8J4U - chains N and O of the 18 polymer chains in the assembly; structure by electron microscopy, 2.97 A resolution.

# Chain N (and O)
Protein: Nucleoside triphosphate hydrolase
From: Escherichia coli
Notes: chain O of this document is another copy of the same molecule, construct and numbering; everything in this record applies to it too
UniProtKB: A0A822U1Y5 (A0A822U1Y5_ECOLX); numbering as in UniProt (aligned over 1-610)
Chain sequence (610 residues; each row starts with the number of its first residue):
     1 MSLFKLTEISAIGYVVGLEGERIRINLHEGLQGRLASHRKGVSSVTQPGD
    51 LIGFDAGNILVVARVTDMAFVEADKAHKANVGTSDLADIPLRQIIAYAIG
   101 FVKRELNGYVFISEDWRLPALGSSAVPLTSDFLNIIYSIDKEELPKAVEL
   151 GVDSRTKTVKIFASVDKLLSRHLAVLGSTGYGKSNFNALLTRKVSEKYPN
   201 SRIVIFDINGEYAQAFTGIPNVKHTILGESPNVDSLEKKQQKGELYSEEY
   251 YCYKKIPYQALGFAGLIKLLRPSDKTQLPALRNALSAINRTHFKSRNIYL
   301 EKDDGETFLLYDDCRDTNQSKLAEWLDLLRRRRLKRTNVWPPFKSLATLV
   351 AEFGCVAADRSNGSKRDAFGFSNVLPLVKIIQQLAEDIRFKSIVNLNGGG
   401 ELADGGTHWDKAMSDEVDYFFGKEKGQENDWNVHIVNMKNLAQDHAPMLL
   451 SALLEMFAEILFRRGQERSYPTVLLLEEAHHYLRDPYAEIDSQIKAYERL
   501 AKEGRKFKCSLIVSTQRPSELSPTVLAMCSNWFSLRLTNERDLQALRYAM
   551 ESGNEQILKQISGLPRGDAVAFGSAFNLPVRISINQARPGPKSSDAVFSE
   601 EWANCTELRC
Disordered / not traced: 1-2, 72-88, 485-494, 604-610 (chain O: 1-3, 73-88, 605-610)
Metal / ion sites: Mg2+: Ser-184 (together with ATP-gamma-S)
Small-molecule neighbours: ATP-gamma-S (AGS; phosphothiophosphoric acid-adenylate ester): Ser-178, Thr-179, Gly-180, Tyr-181, Gly-182, Lys-183, Ser-184, Asn-185, Gly-567, Ile-584, Gln-586, Ser-593

# How chain N and chain O interact
Residue-residue contacts (52; chain N residue first):
  Gln-47(N) / Trp-116(O)
  Gln-47(N) / Arg-117(O)
  Gln-47(N) / Leu-118(O)
  Thr-66(N) / Gly-20(O)
  Asp-67(N) / Leu-18(O)
  Asp-67(N) / Gly-20(O)
  Met-68(N) / Leu-18(O)  hydrogen bond (backbone-backbone)
  Phe-70(N) / Val-16(O)
  Arg-155(N) / Trp-116(O)
  Arg-271(N) / Ser-492(O)  hydrogen bond
  Asp-313(N) / Arg-330(O)  salt bridge
  Arg-315(N) / Arg-330(O)
  Ala-368(N) / Lys-275(O)
  Phe-371(N) / Lys-275(O)
  Ser-372(N) / Asp-274(O)
  Leu-375(N) / Asp-274(O)
  Leu-375(N) / Lys-275(O)
  Lys-379(N) / Leu-278(O)
  Gln-382(N) / Leu-278(O)
  Gln-382(N) / Arg-282(O)
  Glu-386(N) / Arg-282(O)  salt bridge
  Asp-387(N) / Arg-499(O)  salt bridge
  Arg-389(N) / Phe-462(O)
  Arg-389(N) / Glu-503(O)  salt bridge
  Lys-439(N) / Lys-506(O)  hydrogen bond (backbone-side chain)
  Leu-441(N) / Lys-502(O)  hydrogen bond (backbone-side chain)
  Gln-443(N) / Glu-498(O)
  Gln-443(N) / Lys-502(O)
  Gln-443(N) / Met-528(O)
  Asp-444(N) / Arg-499(O)  salt bridge
  His-445(N) / Arg-499(O)
  Gln-516(N) / Glu-551(O)
  Arg-517(N) / Met-550(O)
  Arg-517(N) / Glu-551(O)  salt bridge
  Thr-538(N) / Glu-551(O)
  Thr-538(N) / Gly-553(O)
  Asn-539(N) / Met-550(O)  hydrogen bond (side chain-backbone)
  Arg-541(N) / Tyr-548(O)  hydrogen bond (side chain-backbone)
  Pro-565(N) / Glu-114(O)
  Arg-581(N) / Trp-116(O)
  Val-597(N) / Asp-166(O)
  Phe-598(N) / Asp-166(O)  hydrogen bond (backbone-side chain)
  Ser-599(N) / Lys-146(O)
  Ser-599(N) / Asp-166(O)
  Ser-599(N) / Tyr-198(O)
  Glu-601(N) / Lys-425(O)  salt bridge
  Glu-601(N) / Lys-508(O)  salt bridge
  Trp-602(N) / Tyr-198(O)  hydrophobic
  Trp-602(N) / Asn-200(O)
  Trp-602(N) / Ser-201(O)
  Trp-602(N) / Tyr-470(O)
  Trp-602(N) / Pro-471(O)
Other interface residues (no listed pair), chain N (48 interface residues in all): Arg-34, Pro-48, Ala-69, Thr-179, Arg-296, Asp-316, Phe-369, Gln-383, Ala-442, Gly-563, Asp-595, Ala-596, Ala-603
Other interface residues (no listed pair), chain O (51 interface residues in all): Val-15, Gly-17, Glu-19, Asp-115, Ala-120, Leu-121, Leu-169, Ser-170, Arg-171, Val-194, Ala-264, Ile-267, Pro-272, Pro-279, Arg-332, Ala-357, Lys-495, Arg-547

# Summary
Chain N and chain O form an interface of 48 and 51 residues respectively; the contacts include 7 hydrogen
bonds and 8 salt bridges. Among the polar pairs are Asp-313(N)/Arg-330(O), Glu-386(N)/Arg-282(O) and
Asp-387(N)/Arg-499(O). Ligands of chain N: ATP-gamma-S.
Chain N and chain O are both Nucleoside triphosphate hydrolase (Escherichia coli); the structure, Structure of
HerA-Sir2 complex from Escherichia coli Nezha system, was determined by electron microscopy.
